Entry 6Y5U (X-ray diffraction, 1.59 A resolution); this record covers chain A.

[Chain A]
Molecule: Rv1045
Organism: Mycobacterium tuberculosis H37Rv
UniProt: P96356 (P96356_MYCTU); residue numbers follow UniProt; this construct covers 2-293
Chain sequence (292 residues; row label = number of the first residue in the row):
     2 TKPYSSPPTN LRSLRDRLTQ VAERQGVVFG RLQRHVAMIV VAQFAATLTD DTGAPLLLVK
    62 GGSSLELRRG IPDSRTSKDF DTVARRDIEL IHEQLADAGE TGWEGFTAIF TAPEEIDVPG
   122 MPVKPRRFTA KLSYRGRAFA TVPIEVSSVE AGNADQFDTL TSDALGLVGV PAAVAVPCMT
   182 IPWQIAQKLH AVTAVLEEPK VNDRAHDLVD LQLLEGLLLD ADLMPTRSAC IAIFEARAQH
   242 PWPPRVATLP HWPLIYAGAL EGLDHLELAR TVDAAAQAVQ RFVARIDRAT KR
Disordered / not traced: 2-3, 292-293
Modified positions: Ser78 (phosphoserine; SEP)
Reported in the primary citation:
  - catalytic residues: Asp80, Lys189, Asp211
  - post-translational modification sites: Ser78
  - mutagenesis - D80A: abolished catalytic activity on UTP or CTP
  - mutagenesis - K189A: abolished catalytic activity on UTP
  - mutagenesis - K189A: decreased catalytic activity on CTP

[Summary]
The paper reports catalytic residues Asp80, Lys189 and Asp211; D80A abolishes catalytic activity on UTP or
CTP.
Chain A is Rv1045 (Mycobacterium tuberculosis H37Rv); the structure, MenT3 (aka TglT), nucleotidyltransferase
toxin Rv1045 from Mycobacterium tuberculosis, was determined by X-ray diffraction (same publication as 6Y56).
